Entry 6NC2 (electron microscopy, 5.20 A resolution (low resolution: residue-level contacts below are approximate; hydrogen-bond / salt-bridge calls are withheld)); this record covers chains A and I of the 24 polymer chains in the assembly.

# Chain A
Protein: AMC011 v4.2 SOSIP gp120
From: Human immunodeficiency virus 1
Notes: engineered mutation(s): H66R, A316W, A501C
Amino-acid sequence (512 residues; numbered -4 to 513 plus 21 insertion-coded residues; 27 numbers in that range are skipped by the numbering (no residue carries them; nothing is unmodelled there); the number before each row is that of its first residue; a row labelled like 136A-136S holds insertion residues (136A, then the next letters in order); numbers below 1 keep their minus sign (Met-4 is residue -4)):
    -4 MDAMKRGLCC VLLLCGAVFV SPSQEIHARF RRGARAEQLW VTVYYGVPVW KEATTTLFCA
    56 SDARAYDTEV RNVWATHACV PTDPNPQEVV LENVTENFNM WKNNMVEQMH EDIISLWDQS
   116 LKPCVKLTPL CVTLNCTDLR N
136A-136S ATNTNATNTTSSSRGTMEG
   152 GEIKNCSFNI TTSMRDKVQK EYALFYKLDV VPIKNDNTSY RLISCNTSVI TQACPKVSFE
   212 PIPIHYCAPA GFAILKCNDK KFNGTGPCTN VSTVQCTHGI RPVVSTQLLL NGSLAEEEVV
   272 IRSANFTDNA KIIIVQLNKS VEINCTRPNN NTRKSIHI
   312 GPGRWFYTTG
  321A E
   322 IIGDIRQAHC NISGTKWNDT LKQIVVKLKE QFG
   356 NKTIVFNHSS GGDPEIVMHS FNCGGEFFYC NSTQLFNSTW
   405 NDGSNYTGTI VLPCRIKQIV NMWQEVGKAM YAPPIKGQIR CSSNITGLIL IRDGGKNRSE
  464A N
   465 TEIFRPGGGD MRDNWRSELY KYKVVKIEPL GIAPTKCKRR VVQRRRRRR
Unresolved in the structure: -4 to 30, 60-65, 136A-136S, 405-413, 507-513
Disulfide bonds: Cys54-Cys74, Cys119-Cys205, Cys126-Cys196, Cys131-Cys157, Cys218-Cys247, Cys228-Cys239, Cys296-Cys331, Cys378-Cys445, Cys385-Cys418
Covalently attached groups: glycan linked to Asn88; N-acetylglucosamine (NAG) linked to Asn130, Asn234, Asn241, Asn262, Asn289, Asn301, Asn448
From the paper describing this entry:
  - post-translational modification sites: Asn88, Asn241

# Chain I
Protein: AMC011 v4.2 SOSIP gp41
From: Human immunodeficiency virus 1
Notes: engineered mutation(s): L543Q, I559P, Q567K, T605C
Amino-acid sequence (153 residues; each row starts with the number of its first residue):
   512 AVGIGAVFLG FLGAAGSTMG AASMTLTVQA RQLLSGIVQQ QNNLLRAPEA QQHLLKLTVW
   572 GIKQLQARVL AVERYLKDQQ LLGIWGCSGK LICCTAVPWN TSWSNKSYNQ IWNNMTWMEW
   632 EREIDNYTSL IYTLIEDSQN QQEKNEQELL ELD
Unresolved in the structure: 547-570
Disulfide bonds: Cys598-Cys604
Covalently attached groups: N-acetylglucosamine (NAG) linked to Asn625

# Interface between chain A and chain I
Pairs across the interface (7):
  Tyr39(A) with Glu659(I)
  Thr499(A) with Leu663(I)
  Lys500(A) with Leu663(I); Asp664(I)
  Cys501(A) with Glu662(I); Leu663(I)
  Arg504(A) with Glu662(I)
Other interface residues (no listed pair), chain I (5 interface residues in all): Leu661

# Overview
The chain A/chain I interface involves 5 residues from each chain. N-acetylglucosamine is covalently linked to
Asn130(A), Asn234(A), Asn241(A), Asn262(A), Asn289(A) and Asn301(A) and 1 more. Covalently linked
N-acetylglucosamine: at Asn625(I). The paper reports modification sites Asn88(A) and Asn241(A).
Chain A is AMC011 v4.2 SOSIP gp120 and chain I is AMC011 v4.2 SOSIP gp41, both from Human immunodeficiency
virus 1; the structure, AMC011 v4.2 SOSIP Env trimer in complex with fusion peptide targeting antibody ACS202
fragment antigen binding, was determined by electron microscopy together with 6NC3 and 6NCP from the same
study.
